PDB entry 7AQW | electron microscopy, 3.17 A resolution | chains T and n of the 13 polymer chains in the assembly

# Chain T
Protein: Acyl carrier protein 1, mitochondrial
Source organism: Arabidopsis thaliana
UniProt: P53665 (ACPM1_ARATH); residues 1-122 here = UniProt positions 1-122
Amino-acid sequence (122 residues; each row starts with the number of its first residue):
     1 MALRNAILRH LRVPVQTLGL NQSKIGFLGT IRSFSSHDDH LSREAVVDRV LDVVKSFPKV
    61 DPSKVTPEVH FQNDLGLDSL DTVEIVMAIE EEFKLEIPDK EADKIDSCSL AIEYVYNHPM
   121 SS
Not modelled in the structure: 1-37, 122
UniProt features mapped onto this chain:
  - modified residue: S79 (O-(pantetheine 4'-phosphoryl)serine)

# Chain n
Protein: NADH dehydrogenase [ubiquinone] 1 beta subcomplex subunit 9
Source organism: Arabidopsis thaliana
UniProt: Q945M1 (NDUB9_ARATH); residues 1-117 here = UniProt positions 1-117
Amino-acid sequence (117 residues; numbered 1 to 117; the number before each row is that of its first residue):
     1 MSGVSTAAYF ARRAAQKERV RILYRRALKD TLNWAVHRHI FYRDASDLRE KFNVNQDVED
    61 VDRIDKLIAH GEAEYNKWRH PDPYIVPWAP GGSKFCRNPT PPAGIEIVYN YGLEDNP
Not modelled in the structure: 1-6, 116-117
UniProt features mapped onto this chain:
  - modified residue: S2 (N-acetylserine)
Ligand contacts: S-dodecanoyl-4'-phosphopantetheine (8Q1; S-[2-({N-[(2R)-2-hydroxy-3,3-dimethyl-4-(phosphonooxy)butanoyl]-beta-alanyl}amino)ethyl] dodecanethioate): K17, V20, R21, L23, A27, D30, L48, K51, F52, N55, Q56, V58, I64, L67, G71, E74, Y75, W78, R79

# Interface between chain T and chain n
Pairs across the interface (24; chain T residue first):
  D78(T) - R49(n)  salt bridge
  S79(T) - R21(n)  hydrogen bond
  L80(T) - Y24(n)  hydrophobic
  L80(T) - N53(n)
  D81(T) - R49(n)
  V83(T) - R25(n)
  E84(T) - Y24(n)  hydrogen bond
  E84(T) - R49(n)  salt bridge
  M87(T) - L28(n)  hydrophobic
  M87(T) - L32(n)  hydrophobic
  E90(T) - R25(n)  salt bridge
  E90(T) - K29(n)  salt bridge
  K94(T) - Y84(n)
  K94(T) - W88(n)
  L95(T) - W88(n)  hydrophobic
  E96(T) - V86(n)
  I97(T) - R25(n)  hydrogen bond (backbone-side chain)
  D99(T) - I22(n)
  D99(T) - R25(n)  salt bridge
  D99(T) - R26(n)  salt bridge
  A102(T) - R25(n)
  D103(T) - E18(n)
  H118(T) - W88(n)
  M120(T) - W88(n)  hydrophobic
Other interface residues (no listed pair), chain T (18 interface residues in all): E91
Other interface residues (no listed pair), chain n (19 interface residues in all): V20, F52, I85, P87, A89

# In short
The interface between chain T and chain n involves 18 residues on one side and 19 on the other; the contacts
include 3 hydrogen bonds and 6 salt bridges. Polar contacts include D78(T)-R49(n), E84(T)-R49(n) and
E90(T)-R25(n). Ligands of chain n: S-dodecanoyl-4'-phosphopantetheine.
Here chain T is Acyl carrier protein 1, mitochondrial and chain n is NADH dehydrogenase [ubiquinone] 1 beta
subcomplex subunit 9, both from Arabidopsis thaliana. Entry 7AQW (Cryo-EM structure of Arabidopsis thaliana
Complex-I (membrane tip)) was determined by electron microscopy together with 7AQQ, 7AQR, 7AR7, 7AR8, 7AR9,
7ARB, 7ARC and 7ARD from the same study.
